Entry 6DMP (solution NMR); this record covers chains A and B.

# Chain A
Protein: Designed orthogonal protein DHD13_XAAA_A
Source organism: synthetic construct
Sequence (77 residues; row label = number of the first residue in the row):
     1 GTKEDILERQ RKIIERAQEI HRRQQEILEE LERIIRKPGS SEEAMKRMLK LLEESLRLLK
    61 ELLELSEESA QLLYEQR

# Chain B
Protein: Designed orthogonal protein DHD13_XAAA_B
Source organism: synthetic construct
Sequence (82 residues; row label = number of the first residue in the row):
    85 TEKRLLEEAE RAHREQKEII KKAQELHRRL EEIVRQSGSS EEAKKEAKKI LEEIRELSKR
   145 SLELLREILY LSQEQKGSLV PR

# Interface between chain A and chain B
Contacting residue pairs (59):
  Leu7(A) - Gln157(B)
  Gln10(A) - Ser156(B)
  Gln10(A) - Gln157(B)
  Arg11(A) - Gln157(B)
  Ile14(A) - Leu149(B)
  Ile14(A) - Ile152(B)
  Ile14(A) - Leu153(B)
  Ala17(A) - Leu149(B)
  Gln18(A) - Leu149(B)
  Gln18(A) - Arg150(B)
  His21(A) - Ser142(B)
  His21(A) - Ser145(B)
  His21(A) - Leu146(B)
  His21(A) - Leu149(B)
  Gln25(A) - Ser142(B)
  Leu28(A) - Leu135(B)
  Leu28(A) - Ile138(B)
  Leu28(A) - Arg139(B)
  Glu29(A) - Arg139(B)
  Leu31(A) - Leu135(B)
  Glu32(A) - Leu135(B)
  Ile35(A) - Lys128(B)
  Ile35(A) - Ala131(B)
  Ile35(A) - Leu135(B)
  Ser40(A) - Lys128(B)
  Met45(A) - Val118(B)
  Met45(A) - Gly122(B)
  Met45(A) - Ser123(B)
  Met48(A) - Val118(B)
  Leu49(A) - Glu115(B)
  Leu49(A) - Val118(B)
  Leu49(A) - Arg119(B)
  Leu52(A) - His111(B)
  Leu52(A) - Leu114(B)
  Leu52(A) - Glu115(B)
  Ser55(A) - His111(B)
  Leu56(A) - Gln108(B)
  Leu59(A) - Ile104(B)
  Leu59(A) - Ala107(B)
  Leu59(A) - Gln108(B)
  Leu59(A) - His111(B)
  Lys60(A) - Gln108(B)
  Leu62(A) - Ile104(B)
  Leu63(A) - Lys101(B)
  Leu63(A) - Ile104(B)
  Ser66(A) - His97(B)
  Ser66(A) - Gln100(B)
  Glu67(A) - Lys101(B)
  Ser69(A) - His97(B)
  Ala70(A) - His97(B)
  Leu73(A) - Leu90(B)
  Leu73(A) - Ala93(B)
  Leu73(A) - Glu94(B)
  Leu73(A) - His97(B)
  Leu73(A) - Ser156(B)
  Gln76(A) - Leu90(B)
  Arg77(A) - Lys87(B)
  Arg77(A) - Leu90(B)
  Arg77(A) - Glu91(B)
Other interface residues (no listed pair), chain A (32 interface residues in all): Arg36
Other interface residues (no listed pair), chain B (34 interface residues in all): Lys132, Lys143

# Overview
32 residues of chain A face 34 of chain B across their interface.
Chain A is Designed orthogonal protein DHD13_XAAA_A and chain B is Designed orthogonal protein DHD13_XAAA_B,
both from synthetic construct; the structure, De Novo Design of a Protein Heterodimer with Specificity
Mediated by Hydrogen Bond Networks, was determined by solution NMR.
